3MTU - chains E and F of the 6 polymer chains in the assembly; structure by X-ray diffraction, 2.10 A resolution.

== Chain E (and F) ==
Protein: Capsid assembly scaffolding protein, Tropomyosin alpha-1 chain
From: Bacillus phage phi29
Notes: fragment: Fusion protein of residues 2-45 of phage phi29 Gp7 protein and residues 256-284 of chicken smooth muscle tropomyosin; chain F of this document is another copy of the same molecule, construct and numbering; everything in this record applies to it too
UniProt: chimeric construct of P13848, P04268: residues 2-256 from P13848 (SCAF_BPPH2) positions 2-46 (offset varies); residues 257-283 from P04268 positions 257-283 (same numbers)
Amino-acid sequence (77 residues; numbered -2 to 284; 210 numbers in that range are skipped by the numbering (no residue carries them; nothing is unmodelled there); the number before each row is that of its first residue; numbers below 1 keep their minus sign (Gly-2 is residue -2)):
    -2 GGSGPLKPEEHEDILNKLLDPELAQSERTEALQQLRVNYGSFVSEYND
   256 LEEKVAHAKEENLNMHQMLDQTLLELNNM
Unresolved in the structure: -2 to 4, 19-21
Differences from the reference sequence: expression tag (-2 to 1, 284)
Modified / non-standard residues: Mse270 (selenomethionine; parent Met); Mse273 (selenomethionine; parent Met); Mse284 (selenomethionine)

== How chain E and chain F interact ==
Contacting residue pairs (62):
  Pro5(E) - Tyr36(F)
  His8(E) - Tyr36(F)
  Glu9(E) - Arg33(F)  salt bridge
  Leu12(E) - Leu29(F)
  Leu12(E) - Leu32(F)  hydrophobic
  Leu12(E) - Arg33(F)
  Leu15(E) - Arg25(F)  hydrogen bond (backbone-side chain)
  Leu15(E) - Leu29(F)
  Leu16(E) - Gln22(F)  hydrogen bond (backbone-side chain)
  Leu16(E) - Arg25(F)  hydrogen bond (backbone-side chain)
  Leu16(E) - Thr26(F)
  Leu16(E) - Leu29(F)  hydrophobic
  Asp17(E) - Gln22(F)  hydrogen bond
  Pro18(E) - Pro18(F)  hydrophobic
  Pro18(E) - Gln22(F)
  Gln22(E) - Leu16(F)
  Gln22(E) - Asp17(F)  hydrogen bond
  Arg25(E) - Leu15(F)  hydrogen bond (side chain-backbone)
  Arg25(E) - Leu16(F)  hydrogen bond (side chain-backbone)
  Arg25(E) - Asp17(F)
  Arg25(E) - Pro18(F)
  Arg25(E) - Arg25(F)
  Thr26(E) - Leu16(F)
  Leu29(E) - Leu12(F)
  Leu29(E) - Leu15(F)
  Leu29(E) - Leu16(F)  hydrophobic
  Leu32(E) - His8(F)
  Leu32(E) - Leu12(F)  hydrophobic
  Leu32(E) - Leu32(F)  hydrophobic
  Arg33(E) - Glu9(F)  salt bridge
  Arg33(E) - Leu12(F)
  Asn35(E) - Tyr36(F)
  Tyr36(E) - Pro5(F)
  Tyr36(E) - His8(F)
  Tyr36(E) - Asn35(F)
  Tyr36(E) - Phe39(F)  hydrophobic
  Phe39(E) - Tyr36(F)  hydrophobic
  Phe39(E) - Phe39(F)  hydrophobic
  Phe39(E) - Val40(F)  hydrophobic
  Val40(E) - Phe39(F)  hydrophobic
  Glu42(E) - Tyr43(F)
  Tyr43(E) - Glu42(F)
  Tyr43(E) - Leu256(F)  hydrophobic
  Leu256(E) - Tyr43(F)  hydrophobic
  Leu256(E) - Leu256(F)  hydrophobic
  Leu256(E) - Glu257(F)
  Leu256(E) - Val260(F)  hydrophobic
  Glu257(E) - Leu256(F)
  Val260(E) - Leu256(F)
  Val260(E) - Val260(F)  hydrophobic
  Ala263(E) - Ala263(F)  hydrophobic
  Ala263(E) - Asn267(F)  hydrogen bond (backbone-side chain)
  Glu266(E) - Asn267(F)
  Glu266(E) - His271(F)  salt bridge
  Asn267(E) - Glu266(F)
  Asn267(E) - Asn267(F)  hydrogen bond
  Mse270(E) - Asn267(F)
  Mse270(E) - Mse270(F)  hydrophobic
  Mse270(E) - His271(F)
  Mse270(E) - Leu274(F)  hydrophobic
  His271(E) - Mse270(F)
  Leu274(E) - Mse270(F)  hydrophobic
Also at the interface, not in a pair above, chain E (31 interface residues in all): Lys259, Lys264
Also at the interface, not in a pair above, chain F (32 interface residues in all): Glu7, Lys259, Mse273

== Summary ==
Chain E and chain F form an interface of 31 and 32 residues respectively, with 9 hydrogen bonds and 3 salt
bridges. Polar contacts include Glu9(E)-Arg33(F), Glu266(E)-His271(F) and Leu15(E)-Arg25(F).
Chain E and chain F are both Capsid assembly scaffolding protein, Tropomyosin alpha-1 chain (Bacillus phage
phi29); the structure, Structure of the Tropomyosin Overlap Complex from Chicken Smooth Muscle, was determined
by X-ray diffraction together with 3MUD from the same study.
